Entry 6KX3 (X-ray diffraction, 1.98 A resolution); this record covers chain A.

[Chain A]
Name: Transforming protein RhoA
From: Homo sapiens
Notes: EC 3.6.5.2
UniProtKB: P61586 (RHOA_HUMAN); residue numbers follow UniProt; this construct covers 1-181
Sequence (181 residues; row label = number of the first residue in the row):
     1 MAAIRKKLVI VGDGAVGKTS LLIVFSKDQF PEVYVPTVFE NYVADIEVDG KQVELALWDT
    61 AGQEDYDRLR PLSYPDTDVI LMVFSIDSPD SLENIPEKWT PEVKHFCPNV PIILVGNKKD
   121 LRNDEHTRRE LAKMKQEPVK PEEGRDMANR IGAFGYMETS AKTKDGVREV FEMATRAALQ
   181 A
Unresolved in the structure: 1-2, 67-74
Construct notes: engineered mutation Val16 (Cys in P61586), Ser20 (Cys in P61586), Val83 (Cys in P61586), Thr159 (Cys in P61586)
Swiss-Prot annotation at these positions:
  - region: Ala61 to Asp78 (Switch II region)
  - motif: Tyr34 to Tyr42 (Effector region)
  - binding site (GTP): Gly12 to Ala15, Gly17 to Thr19, Phe30 to Thr37, Asp59 to Gln63, Asn117 to Asp120, Ser160 to Lys162
  - modified residue: Tyr34 (Microbial infection: O-AMP-tyrosine), Thr37 (Microbial infection: O-AMP-threonine), Asn41 (Microbial infection: ADP-ribosylasparagine), Gln63 (5-glutamyl serotonin)
  - glycosylation: Tyr34 (Microbial infection: O-linked (GlcNAc) tyrosine), Thr37 (Microbial infection: O-alpha-linked (GlcNAc) threonine)
  - cross-link: Lys135 (Glycyl lysine isopeptide (Lys-Gly) (interchain with G-Cter in ubiquitin))
  - natural variant: Glu47 (E47K: In EDFAOB), Pro71 (P71S: In EDFAOB)
  - mutagenesis: Gly14 (G14V: Increased Rho protein signal transduction. Constitutively active), Thr19 (T19N: Decreased Rho protein signal transduction. Decreased substrate adhesion-dependent cell spreading. Decreased stress fibers assembly. Decreased cytoplasmic microtubule organization), Tyr34 (Y34A: Abolishes interaction with DGKQ; Y34F: Abolishes AMPylation by Haemophilus IbpA), Thr37 (T37A: Abolished monoglucosylation by C.difficile toxin TcdA. Abolished O-GlcNAcylation by C.novyi toxin TcdA), Gln63 (Q63L: Causes constitutive activation), Lys135 (K135R: Reduced FBXL19-mediated ubiquitination and subsequent degradation)
Glycans and other covalent adducts: compound 8ZO linked to Cys107
Ligand contacts:
  - 8ZO (prop-2-enyl (3R)-1,1-bis(oxidanylidene)-2,3-dihydro-1-benzothiophene-3-carboxylate): Lys7, Val9, Val11, Trp58, Thr60, Pro75, Thr77, Ile80, Glu102, Val103, Phe106
  - GDP (guanosine-5'-diphosphate): Asp13, Gly14, Ala15, Val16, Gly17, Lys18, Thr19, Ser20, Asp59, Ala61, Glu64, Asn117, Lys118, Asp120, Leu121, Thr159, Ser160, Ala161, Lys162
Reported in the primary citation:
  - binding site for 8ZO: Lys7, Thr60, Pro75, Thr77, Ile80, Glu102, Phe106, Cys107
  - conformationally variable residues (order/disorder transition): Asp67 to Tyr74
  - mutagenesis - C107A: abolished binding to DC-Rhoin

[Overview]
Bound to chain A: GDP. Covalently linked compound 8ZO: at Cys107. UniProt lists 27 GTP-binding residues and 6
mutagenesis sites. The paper reports a binding site for 8ZO at Lys7, Thr60 and Pro75 among others; C107A
abolishes binding to DC-Rhoin.
Chain A is Transforming protein RhoA (Homo sapiens); the structure, Crystal structure of RhoA protein with
covalent inhibitor DC-Rhoin, was determined by X-ray diffraction, deposited together with 6KX2.
